PDB entry 8PU0 | electron microscopy, 4.25 A resolution (low resolution: residue-level contacts below are approximate; hydrogen-bond / salt-bridge calls are withheld) | chains A and B of the 5 polymer chains in the assembly

== Chain A ==
Protein: Elongator complex protein 1
Organism: Homo sapiens
UniProtKB: O95163 (ELP1_HUMAN); residue numbers follow UniProt; this construct covers 1-1332
Sequence (1332 residues; numbered 1 to 1332; the number before each row is that of its first residue):
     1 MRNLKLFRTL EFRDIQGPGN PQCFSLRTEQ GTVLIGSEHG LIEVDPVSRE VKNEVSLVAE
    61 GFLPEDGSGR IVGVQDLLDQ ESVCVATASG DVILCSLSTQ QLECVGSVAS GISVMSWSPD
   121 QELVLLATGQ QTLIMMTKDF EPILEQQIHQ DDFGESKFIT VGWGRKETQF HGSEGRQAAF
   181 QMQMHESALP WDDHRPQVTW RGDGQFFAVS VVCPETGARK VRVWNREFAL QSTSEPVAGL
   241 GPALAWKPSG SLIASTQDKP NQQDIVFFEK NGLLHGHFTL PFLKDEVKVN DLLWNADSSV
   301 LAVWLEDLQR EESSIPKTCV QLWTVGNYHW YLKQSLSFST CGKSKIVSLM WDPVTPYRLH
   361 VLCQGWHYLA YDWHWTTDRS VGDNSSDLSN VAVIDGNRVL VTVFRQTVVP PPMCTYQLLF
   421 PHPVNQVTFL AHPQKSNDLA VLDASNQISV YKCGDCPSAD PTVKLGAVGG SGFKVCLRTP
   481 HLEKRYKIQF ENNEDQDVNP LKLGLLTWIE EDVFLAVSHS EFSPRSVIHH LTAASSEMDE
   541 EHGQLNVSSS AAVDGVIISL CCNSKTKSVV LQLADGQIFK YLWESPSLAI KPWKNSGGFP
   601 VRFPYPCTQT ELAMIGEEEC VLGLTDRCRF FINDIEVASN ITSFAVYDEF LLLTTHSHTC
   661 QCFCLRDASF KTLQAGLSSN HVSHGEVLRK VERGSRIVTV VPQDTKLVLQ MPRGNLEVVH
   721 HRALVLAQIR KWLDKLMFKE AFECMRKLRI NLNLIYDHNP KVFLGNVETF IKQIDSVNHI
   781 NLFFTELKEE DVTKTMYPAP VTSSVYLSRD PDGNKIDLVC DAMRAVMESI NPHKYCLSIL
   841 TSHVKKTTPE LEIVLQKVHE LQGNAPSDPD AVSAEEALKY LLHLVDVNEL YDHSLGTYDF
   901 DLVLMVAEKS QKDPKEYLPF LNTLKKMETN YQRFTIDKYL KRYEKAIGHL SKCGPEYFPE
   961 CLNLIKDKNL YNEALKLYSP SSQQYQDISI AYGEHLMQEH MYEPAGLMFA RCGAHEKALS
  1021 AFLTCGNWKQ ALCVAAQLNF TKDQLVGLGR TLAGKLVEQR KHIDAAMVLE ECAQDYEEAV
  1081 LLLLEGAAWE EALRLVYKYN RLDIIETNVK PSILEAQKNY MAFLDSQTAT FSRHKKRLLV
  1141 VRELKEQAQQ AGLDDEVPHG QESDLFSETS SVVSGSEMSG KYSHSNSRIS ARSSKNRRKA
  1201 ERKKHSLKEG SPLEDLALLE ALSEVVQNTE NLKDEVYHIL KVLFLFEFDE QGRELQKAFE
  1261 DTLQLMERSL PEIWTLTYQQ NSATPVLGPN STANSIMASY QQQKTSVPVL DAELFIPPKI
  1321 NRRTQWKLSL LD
Not modelled in the structure: 162-185, 310-316, 491-499, 802-812, 866-869, 1142-1219, 1275-1316
UniProt features mapped onto this chain:
  - region: Ala1191 to Glu1209 (Required for binding to tRNA)
  - modified residue (Phosphoserine): Ser471, Ser804, Ser867, Ser1171, Ser1174
  - natural variant: Arg696 (R696P: In HSAN3), Pro914 (P914L: In HSAN3), Cys1072 (C1072S: Reduced interaction with ELP2), Pro1158 (P1158L: Reduced interaction with ELP2)
  - mutagenesis: Arg1011 (R1011A: Disruption of dimer formation, reduced protein stability and reduced interaction with ELP2 and ELP3. Does not affect binding to tRNA)

== Chain B ==
Protein: Elongator complex protein 2
Organism: Homo sapiens
UniProtKB: Q6IA86 (ELP2_HUMAN); numbering as in UniProt (aligned over 1-826)
Sequence (826 residues; row label = number of the first residue in the row):
     1 MVAPVLETSH VFCCPNRVRG VLNWSSGPRG LLAFGTSCSV VLYDPLKRVV VTNLNGHTAR
    61 VNCIQWICKQ DGSPSTELVS GGSDNQVIHW EIEDNQLLKA VHLQGHEGPV YAVHAVYQRR
   121 TSDPALCTLI VSAAADSAVR LWSKKGPEVM CLQTLNFGNG FALALCLSFL PNTDVPILAC
   181 GNDDCRIHIF AQQNDQFQKV LSLCGHEDWI RGVEWAAFGR DLFLASCSQD CLIRIWKLYI
   241 KSTSLETQDD DNIRLKENTF TIENESVKIA FAVTLETVLA GHENWVNAVH WQPVFYKDGV
   301 LQQPVRLLSA SMDKTMILWA PDEESGVWLE QVRVGEVGGN TLGFYDCQFN EDGSMIIAHA
   361 FHGALHLWKQ NTVNPREWTP EIVISGHFDG VQDLVWDPEG EFIITVGTDQ TTRLFAPWKR
   421 KDQSQVTWHE IARPQIHGYD LKCLAMINRF QFVSGADEKV LRVFSAPRNF VENFCAITGQ
   481 SLNHVLCNQD SDLPEGATVP ALGLSNKAVF QGDIASQPSD EEELLTSTGF EYQQVAFQPS
   541 ILTEPPTEDH LLQNTLWPEV QKLYGHGYEI FCVTCNSSKT LLASACKAAK KEHAAIILWN
   601 TTSWKQVQNL VFHSLTVTQM AFSPNEKFLL AVSRDRTWSL WKKQDTISPE FEPVFSLFAF
   661 TNKITSVHSR IIWSCDWSPD SKYFFTGSRD KKVVVWGECD STDDCIEHNI GPCSSVLDVG
   721 GAVTAVSVCP VLHPSQRYVV AVGLECGKIC LYTWKKTDQV PEINDWTHCV ETSQSQSHTL
   781 AIRKLCWKNC SGKTEQKEAE GAEWLHFASC GEDHTVKIHR VNKCAL
Not modelled in the structure: 1-4, 120-125, 242-252, 336-343, 421-425, 480-544, 588-593, 646-651, 697-710, 758-766, 791-804, 826
UniProt features mapped onto this chain:
  - natural variant: His206 (H206R: In MRT58; uncertain significance), Arg462 (R462W: In MRT58; uncertain significance)
  - mutagenesis: Met1 to Arg17 (Abolishes interaction with ELP1 and ELP3), Arg634 (R634A: No effect on interaction with ELP1 or ELP3; when associated with A-636, A-670 and A-689), Arg636 (R636A: No effect on interaction with ELP1 or ELP3; when associated with A-634, A-670 and A-689), Arg670 (R670A: No effect on interaction with ELP1 or ELP3; when associated with A-634, A-636 and A-689), Arg689 (R689A: No effect on interaction with ELP1 or ELP3; when associated with A-634, A-636 and A-670)

== Chain A / chain B interface ==
Pairs across the interface - 7 pairs, chain A then chain B:
  Gln911(A) with Arg234(B)
  Asp913(A) with Val327(B)
  Pro914(A) with Leu275(B)
  Lys915(A) with Glu276(B)
  Leu918(A) with Ile253(B)
  Asn922(A) with Ile253(B)
  Lys925(A) with Ile253(B)
Interface residues without a listed pair, chain A (8 interface residues in all): Leu904
Interface residues without a listed pair, chain B (9 interface residues in all): Leu255, Thr277, Val278, Gly326

== In short ==
The interface between chain A and chain B involves 8 residues on one side and 9 on the other. UniProt lists
one mutagenesis site on chain A; 4 mutagenesis sites on chain B.
Chain A is Elongator complex protein 1 and chain B is Elongator complex protein 2, both from Homo sapiens; the
structure, Cryo-EM structure of human Elp123 in complex with tRNA, desulpho-CoA, 5'-deoxyadenosine and
methionine, was determined by electron microscopy (same publication as 8PTX, 8PTY and 8PTZ).
